9H9I - chains 1 and S of the 11 polymer chains in the assembly; structure by electron microscopy, 3.20 A resolution.

== Chain 1 ==
Molecule: 16S RNA (head domain)
From: Escherichia coli
Sequence (1541 nucleotides; row label = number of the first residue in the row):
     1 AAAUUGAAGA GUUUGAUCAU GGCUCAGAUU GAACGCUGGC GGCAGGCCUA ACACAUGCAA
    61 GUCGAACGGU AACAGGAAGA AGCUUGCUUC UUUGCUGACG AGUGGCGGAC GGGUGAGUAA
   121 UGUCUGGGAA ACUGCCUGAU GGAGGGGGAU AACUACUGGA AACGGUAGCU AAUACCGCAU
   181 AACGUCGCAA GACCAAAGAG GGGGACCUUC GGGCCUCUUG CCAUCGGAUG UGCCCAGAUG
   241 GGAUUAGCUA GUAGGUGGGG UAACGGCUCA CCUAGGCGAC GAUCCCUAGC UGGUCUGAGA
   301 GGAUGACCAG CCACACUGGA ACUGAGACAC GGUCCAGACU CCUACGGGAG GCAGCAGUGG
   361 GGAAUAUUGC ACAAUGGGCG CAAGCCUGAU GCAGCCAUGC CGCGUGUAUG AAGAAGGCCU
   421 UCGGGUUGUA AAGUACUUUC AGCGGGGAGG AAGGGAGUAA AGUUAAUACC UUUGCUCAUU
   481 GACGUUACCC GCAGAAGAAG CACCGGCUAA CUCCGUGCCA GCAGCCXCGG UAAUACGGAG
   541 GGUGCAAGCG UUAAUCGGAA UUACUGGGCG UAAAGCGCAC GCAGGCGGUU UGUUAAGUCA
   601 GAUGUGAAAU CCCCGGGCUC AACCUGGGAA CUGCAUCUGA UACUGGCAAG CUUGAGUCUC
   661 GUAGAGGGGG GUAGAAUUCC AGGUGUAGCG GUGAAAUGCG UAGAGAUCUG GAGGAAUACC
   721 GGUGGCGAAG GCGGCCCCCU GGACGAAGAC UGACGCUCAG GUGCGAAAGC GUGGGGAGCA
   781 AACAGGAUUA GAUACCCUGG UAGUCCACGC CGUAAACGAU GUCGACUUGG AGGUUGUGCC
   841 CUUGAGGCGU GGCUUCCGGA GCUAACGCGU UAAGUCGACC GCCUGGGGAG UACGGCCGCA
   901 AGGUUAAAAC UCAAAUGAAU UGACGGGGGC CCGCACAAGC GGUGGAGCAU GUGGUUUAAU
   961 UCGAUGXAAC GCGAAGAACC UUACCUGGUC UUGACAUCCA CGGAAGUUUU CAGAGAUGAG
  1021 AAUGUGCCUU CGGGAACCGU GAGACAGGUG CUGCAUGGCU GUCGUCAGCU CGUGUUGUGA
  1081 AAUGUUGGGU UAAGUCCCGC AACGAGCGCA ACCCUUAUCC UUUGUUGCCA GCGGUCCGGC
  1141 CGGGAACUCA AAGGAGACUG CCAGUGAUAA ACUGGAGGAA GGUGGGGAUG ACGUCAAGUC
  1201 AUCAUGGCCC UUACGACCAG GGCUACACAC GUGCUACAAU GGCGCAUACA AAGAGAAGCG
  1261 ACCUCGCGAG AGCAAGCGGA CCUCAUAAAG UGCGUCGUAG UCCGGAUUGG AGUCUGCAAC
  1321 UCGACUCCAU GAAGUCGGAA UCGCUAGUAA UCGUGGAUCA GAAUGCCACG GUGAAUACGU
  1381 UCCCGGCCUU GUACACACCG CCCGUXACAC CAUGGGAGUG GGUUGCAAAA GAAGUAGGUA
  1441 GCUUAACCUU CGGGAGGGCG CUUACCACUU UGUGAUUCAU GACUGGGGUG AAGUCGUAAC
  1501 AAGGUAACCG UAGGGGAACC UGCGGUUGGA UCACCUCCUU A
Unresolved in the structure: 1-930, 1387-1541
Modified residues: PSU (pseudouridine-5'-monophosphate) at position 516, G7M (N7-methyl-guanosine-5'-monophosphate) at position 527, 2MG (2N-methylguanosine-5'-monophosphate) at position 966, 5MC (5-methylcytidine-5'-monophosphate) at position 967, 2MG (2N-methylguanosine-5'-monophosphate) at position 1207, 4OC (4n,o2'-methylcytidine-5'-monophosphate) at position 1401, 5MC (5-methylcytidine-5'-monophosphate) at position 1406, UR3 (3-methyluridine-5'-monophoshate) at position 1497, 2MG (2N-methylguanosine-5'-monophosphate) at position 1515, MA6 (6N-dimethyladenosine-5'-monophoshate) at position 1517, MA6 (6N-dimethyladenosine-5'-monophoshate) at position 1518
Bound ions: Mg2+ site 1 near A937 (its only coordinating residue here); Mg2+ site 2: G944, G945; Mg2+ site 3 near G945 (its only coordinating residue here); Mg2+ site 4: A964, U1199; Mg2+ site 5 near C972 (its only coordinating residue here); Mg2+ site 6: G976, A1362; Mg2+ site 7 near C980 (its only coordinating residue here); Mg2+ site 8: G993, G1041; Mg2+ site 9 near G1013 (its only coordinating residue here); Mg2+ site 10: C1054, A1197; Mg2+ site 11: C1054, G1198; Mg2+ site 12: G1068, G1094; 16 more Mg2+ sites not listed

== Chain S ==
Molecule: Small ribosomal subunit protein uS19
From: Escherichia coli
UniProt: P0A7U3 (RS19_ECOLI); residue numbers follow UniProt; this construct covers 1-92
Chain sequence (92 residues; each row starts with the number of its first residue):
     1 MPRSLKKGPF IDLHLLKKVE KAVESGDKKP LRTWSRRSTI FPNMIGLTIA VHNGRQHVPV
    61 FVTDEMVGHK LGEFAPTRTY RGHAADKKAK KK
Unresolved in the structure: 1, 85-92

== Interface between chain 1 and chain S ==
Pairs across the interface - 56 pairs, chain 1 then chain S:
  G954(1) with His83(S), base contact
  U955(1) with His83(S), hydrogen bond to the sugar
  U956(1) with His83(S), sugar contact
  U957(1) with Arg81(S), salt bridge to the phosphate
  A958(1) with Gly54(S), base contact; Arg55(S), salt bridge to the phosphate; Thr77(S), hydrogen bond to the base
  A959(1) with Thr77(S), hydrogen bond to the base
  U986(1) with Gly54(S), base contact; Arg55(S), sugar contact
  A1014(1) with His14(S), sugar contact; Lys18(S), salt bridge to the phosphate; Trp34(S), stacking on the base
  A1219(1) with Trp34(S), sugar contact
  G1220(1) with Trp34(S), sugar contact; Arg36(S), phosphate contact; His52(S), hydrogen bond to the sugar; Gly54(S), hydrogen bond to the base
  G1221(1) with Arg36(S), salt bridge to the phosphate; Gly54(S), sugar contact; Thr77(S), hydrogen bond to the phosphate
  G1222(1) with Thr77(S), hydrogen bond to the phosphate; Arg78(S), salt bridge to the phosphate
  C1223(1) with Arg78(S), salt bridge to the phosphate
  U1224(1) with Arg78(S), hydrogen bond to the sugar
  A1225(1) with Arg78(S), hydrogen bond to the sugar
  C1226(1) with Tyr80(S), sugar contact; His83(S), hydrogen bond to the base
  A1227(1) with Tyr80(S), hydrogen bond to the phosphate; His83(S), base contact
  G1312(1) with Pro2(S), base contact
  U1313(1) with Pro2(S), base contact; Ser4(S), phosphate contact; Leu5(S), hydrogen bond to the phosphate; Lys6(S), salt bridge to the phosphate
  C1314(1) with Pro2(S), hydrogen bond to the base; Ser4(S), hydrogen bond to the phosphate; Lys6(S), salt bridge to the phosphate
  G1316(1) with Arg3(S), base contact; Lys7(S), hydrogen bond to the base
  C1317(1) with Arg37(S), hydrogen bond to the base
  A1318(1) with Arg3(S), salt bridge to the phosphate; Lys7(S), salt bridge to the phosphate; Phe10(S), sugar contact; Arg37(S), sugar contact
  A1319(1) with Arg3(S), salt bridge to the phosphate; Lys70(S), salt bridge to the phosphate
  C1320(1) with Arg36(S), base contact; Lys70(S), salt bridge to the phosphate; Gly72(S), base contact; Glu73(S), hydrogen bond to the base
  U1321(1) with Arg36(S), base contact; Thr77(S), sugar contact; Arg78(S), hydrogen bond to the sugar
  C1322(1) with Arg78(S), salt bridge to the phosphate
  G1323(1) with Pro2(S), base contact
Other interface residues (no listed pair), chain 1 (29 interface residues in all): A1324
Other interface residues (no listed pair), chain S (26 interface residues in all): Asn53, Thr79, Ala84

== Summary ==
Chain 1 and chain S form an interface of 29 and 26 residues respectively, with 18 hydrogen bonds, 14 salt
bridges and 1 aromatic stacking contact. Among the polar pairs are A958(1)-Thr77(S), A959(1)-Thr77(S) and
G1220(1)-Gly54(S). G944(1) and G945(1) form the Mg2+ site 2.
Here chain 1 is 16S RNA (head domain) and chain S is Small ribosomal subunit protein uS19, both from
Escherichia coli. Entry 9H9I (Complex 2 (HEAD) 30S-IF1-IF3-tRNA-GE81112) was determined by electron
microscopy, deposited together with 9H8G, 9H9H, 9H9J, 9H9K, 9H9L, 9H9M and 9H9N.
